Entry 2AUT (X-ray diffraction, 2.25 A resolution); this record covers chains A and B of the 4 polymer chains in the assembly.

# Chain A (and B)
Molecule: AphA
Source organism: Salmonella typhimurium
Notes: EC 3.1.3.2; chain B of this document is another copy of the same molecule, construct and numbering; everything in this record applies to it too
UniProt: P58683 (APHA_SALTY); residues 1-214 here correspond to UniProt positions 24-237 (UniProt number = residue number + 23)
Chain sequence (214 residues; row label = number of the first residue in the row):
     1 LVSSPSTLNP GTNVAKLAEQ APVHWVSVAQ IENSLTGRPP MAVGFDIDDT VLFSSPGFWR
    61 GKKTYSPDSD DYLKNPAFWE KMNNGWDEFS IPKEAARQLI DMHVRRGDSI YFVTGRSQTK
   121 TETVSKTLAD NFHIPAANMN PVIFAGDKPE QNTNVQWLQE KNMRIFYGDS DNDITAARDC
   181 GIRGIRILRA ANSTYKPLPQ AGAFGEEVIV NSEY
Not modelled in the structure: 1-6 (chain B: 1-5)
Sequence notes: engineered mutation N154 (Lys177 in P58683)
UniProt features mapped onto this chain:
  - active site: D46 (Nucleophile), D48 (Proton donor)
  - binding site (Mg(2+)): D46, D48, D169
  - binding site (substrate): T114, G115
Metal / ion sites: Mg2+: D46, D48, D169

# Chain A / chain B interface
Residue-residue contacts - 51 pairs, chain A then chain B:
  L8(A) - A29(B)
  L8(A) - Q30(B)  hydrogen bond (backbone-side chain)
  L8(A) - N33(B)
  N9(A) - Q30(B)  hydrogen bond
  V14(A) - A18(B)  hydrophobic
  L17(A) - L17(B)
  L17(A) - Q20(B)
  A18(A) - V14(B)  hydrophobic
  A18(A) - A18(B)  hydrophobic
  Q20(A) - L17(B)
  A29(A) - L8(B)
  Q30(A) - L8(B)  hydrogen bond (side chain-backbone)
  Q30(A) - N9(B)  hydrogen bond
  N33(A) - L8(B)
  F53(A) - F53(B)  hydrophobic
  F53(A) - I91(B)  hydrophobic
  F53(A) - N192(B)
  S55(A) - I91(B)
  P56(A) - P56(B)  hydrophobic
  P56(A) - F89(B)
  P56(A) - I91(B)
  G57(A) - F89(B)
  W59(A) - E88(B)
  W59(A) - S90(B)  hydrogen bond (side chain-backbone)
  W59(A) - P92(B)
  W59(A) - N131(B)
  R60(A) - E88(B)
  R60(A) - F89(B)
  K63(A) - N131(B)
  W86(A) - F89(B)
  E88(A) - W59(B)
  E88(A) - R60(B)
  F89(A) - P56(B)
  F89(A) - R60(B)
  F89(A) - W86(B)
  F89(A) - F89(B)  hydrophobic
  S90(A) - W59(B)  hydrogen bond (backbone-side chain)
  I91(A) - F53(B)  hydrophobic
  I91(A) - S55(B)
  I91(A) - P56(B)
  P92(A) - W59(B)
  N131(A) - W59(B)
  N131(A) - K63(B)  hydrogen bond
  A190(A) - N192(B)
  A191(A) - Y214(B)
  N192(A) - F53(B)
  N192(A) - A190(B)
  N192(A) - N192(B)  hydrogen bond
  N192(A) - Y214(B)
  Y214(A) - A191(B)
  Y214(A) - N192(B)
Interface residues without a listed pair, chain A (28 interface residues in all): T194
Interface residues without a listed pair, chain B (30 interface residues in all): G57, R97, T194, K196

# In short
28 residues of chain A face 30 of chain B across their interface, with 8 hydrogen bonds. Polar pairs include
L8(A)-Q30(B), N9(A)-Q30(B) and W59(A)-S90(B). UniProt lists active-site residues D46(A) and D48(A), 3
Mg2+-binding residues and substrate-binding residues T114(A) and G115(A) on chain A.
Chain A and chain B are both AphA (Salmonella typhimurium); the structure, Crystal structure of Lys154Asn
mutant of mature AphA of S. typhimurium, was determined by X-ray diffraction (same publication as 1Z88 and
1Z5G).
